Entry 7MD5 (electron microscopy, 5.20 A resolution (low resolution: residue-level contacts below are approximate; hydrogen-bond / salt-bridge calls are withheld)); this record covers chains N and R of the 12 polymer chains in the assembly.

Chain N:
Protein: Isoform Short of Insulin receptor alpha
Organism: Homo sapiens
Notes: EC 2.7.10.1; fragment: C-terminal helix
UniProt: P06213 (INSR_HUMAN), isoform P06213-2; residues 694-720 here correspond to UniProt positions 721-747 (UniProt number = residue number + 27)
Chain sequence (30 residues; row label = number of the first residue in the row):
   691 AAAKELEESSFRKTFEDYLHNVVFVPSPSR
Differences from the reference sequence: expression tag (691-693); conflict S717 (Arg744 in P06213)
Curated features (UniProtKB/Swiss-Prot):
  - region: E706 to F714 (Insulin-binding)

Chain R:
Protein: Insulin B chain
Organism: Homo sapiens
UniProt: P01308 (INS_HUMAN); residues 1401-1430 here correspond to UniProt positions 25-54 (UniProt number = residue number - 1376)
Chain sequence (30 residues; numbered 1401 to 1430; the number before each row is that of its first residue):
  1401 FVNQHLCGSHLVEALYLVCGERGFFYTPKT

Interface between chain N and chain R:
Residue-residue contacts (6):
  P716(N) - F1425(R)
  P716(N) - Y1426(R)
  S717(N) - G1423(R)
  S717(N) - F1424(R)
  S717(N) - F1425(R)
  S719(N) - F1425(R)
Interface residues without a listed pair, chain N (5 interface residues in all): K703, H710
Interface residues without a listed pair, chain R (7 interface residues in all): C1407, G1408, V1412

Overview:
The interface between chain N and chain R involves 5 residues on one side and 7 on the other.
Here chain N is Isoform Short of Insulin receptor alpha and chain R is Insulin B chain, both from Homo
sapiens. Entry 7MD5 (Insulin receptor ectodomain dimer complexed with two IRPA-9 partial agonists) was
determined by electron microscopy, deposited together with 7MD4.
